8SR1 - chains A and B of the 9 polymer chains in the assembly; structure by electron microscopy, 2.18 A resolution.

# Chain A
Protein: Particulate methane monooxygenase alpha subunit
From: Methylococcus capsulatus str. Bath
UniProtKB: G1UBD1 (PMOB_METCA); residue numbers follow UniProt; this construct covers 33-414
Amino-acid sequence (382 residues; row label = number of the first residue in the row):
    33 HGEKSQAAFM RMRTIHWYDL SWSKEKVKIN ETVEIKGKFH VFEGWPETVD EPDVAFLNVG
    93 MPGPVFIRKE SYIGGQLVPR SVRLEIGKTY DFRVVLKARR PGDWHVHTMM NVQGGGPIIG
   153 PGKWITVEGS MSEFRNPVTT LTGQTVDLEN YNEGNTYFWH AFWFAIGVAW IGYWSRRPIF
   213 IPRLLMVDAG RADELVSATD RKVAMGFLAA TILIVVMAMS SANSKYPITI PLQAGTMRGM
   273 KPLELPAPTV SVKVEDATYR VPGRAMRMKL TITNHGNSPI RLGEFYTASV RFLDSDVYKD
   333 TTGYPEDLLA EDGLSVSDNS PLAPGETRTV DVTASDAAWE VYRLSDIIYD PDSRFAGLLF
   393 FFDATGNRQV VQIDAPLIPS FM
Metal / ion sites: Cu ion site 1: His33, His137, His139; Cu ion site 2: His48, His72, Gln404
Residues lining bound ligands: diundecyl phosphatidyl choline (PLC): Val248, Met251, Asn255, Thr261

# Chain B
Protein: Particulate methane monooxygenase beta subunit
From: Methylococcus capsulatus str. Bath
UniProtKB: Q607G3 (PMOA_METCA); residues 7-247 here = UniProt positions 7-247
Amino-acid sequence (241 residues; each row starts with the number of its first residue):
     7 AVRSHAEAVQ VSRTIDWMAL FVVFFVIVGS YHIHAMLTMG DWDFWSDWKD RRLWVTVTPI
    67 VLVTFPAAVQ SYLWERYRLP WGATVCVLGL LLGEWINRYF NFWGWTYFPI NFVFPASLVP
   127 GAIILDTVLM LSGSYLFTAI VGAMGWGLIF YPGNWPIIAP LHVPVEYNGM LMSIADIQGY
   187 NYVRTGTPEY IRMVEKGTLR TFGKDVAPVS AFFSAFMSIL IYFMWHFIGR WFSNERFLQS
   247 T
Residues lining bound ligands:
  - 1,2-didecanoyl-sn-glycero-3-phosphocholine (P1O), molecule 1: Leu137, Ser138, Gly139, Ser140, Phe143
  - 1,2-didecanoyl-sn-glycero-3-phosphocholine (P1O), molecule 2: Ser140, Leu142, Phe143, Ile146
  - 1,2-didecanoyl-sn-glycero-3-phosphocholine (P1O), molecule 3: Tyr141, Leu142, Phe229, His232, Phe233, Arg236
  - 1,2-didecanoyl-sn-glycero-3-phosphocholine (P1O), molecule 4: Trp237, Arg242, Phe243, Leu244, Gln245, Ser246, Thr247
  - diundecyl phosphatidyl choline (PLC), molecule 1: Thr44, Val67, Met199, Met223
  - diundecyl phosphatidyl choline (PLC), molecule 2: Arg57, Leu154, Tyr157, Pro158, Trp161, Lys210, Ala213, Pro214, Ala217, Phe218
  - diundecyl phosphatidyl choline (PLC), molecule 3: Leu59, Thr62, Val63, Ile66, Val67, Met199, Thr204, Phe219, Ile227
  - diundecyl phosphatidyl choline (PLC), molecule 4: Gly209, Lys210, Asp211, Pro214, Val215, Phe218
  - diundecyl phosphatidyl choline (PLC), molecule 5: Lys210, Pro214, Phe218

# How chain A and chain B interact
Pairs across the interface (181):
  Val86(A) with Tyr196(B), hydrophobic
  Phe88(A) with Pro194(B), hydrophobic; Glu195(B); Tyr196(B), hydrophobic
  Asn90(A) with Val189(B); Arg190(B), hydrogen bond (side chain-backbone); Thr191(B), hydrogen bond (side chain-backbone)
  Val91(A) with Val189(B); Thr191(B), hydrogen bond (backbone-side chain)
  Gly92(A) with Thr191(B)
  Met93(A) with Val189(B), hydrophobic; Thr191(B), hydrogen bond (backbone-side chain)
  Pro96(A) with Phe114(B), hydrophobic; Tyr188(B), hydrophobic
  Ile99(A) with Asn187(B); Tyr188(B), hydrophobic
  Arg100(A) with Gly185(B); Tyr186(B), hydrogen bond (side chain-backbone); Asn187(B), hydrogen bond (backbone-side chain); Val189(B)
  Lys101(A) with Tyr173(B), hydrogen bond (backbone-side chain); Asn174(B); Tyr186(B)
  Glu102(A) with Asn174(B); Tyr186(B)
  Ser103(A) with Tyr186(B), hydrogen bond
  Leu109(A) with Tyr173(B); Asn174(B); Tyr186(B)
  Pro111(A) with Met176(B); Met178(B), hydrophobic; Tyr186(B), hydrophobic; Glu195(B)
  Arg112(A) with Met176(B); Glu195(B)
  Ser113(A) with Glu195(B), hydrogen bond (backbone-side chain); Tyr196(B)
  Arg131(A) with Trp109(B); Tyr113(B), hydrogen bond (side chain-backbone); Pro115(B); Tyr188(B)
  Arg132(A) with Tyr113(B)
  Met141(A) with Thr191(B)
  Asn143(A) with Pro194(B); Tyr196(B)
  Val144(A) with Tyr196(B), hydrogen bond (backbone-side chain)
  Gln145(A) with Tyr196(B)
  Met163(A) with Tyr113(B), hydrophobic
  Asn168(A) with Asn187(B), hydrogen bond; Tyr188(B)
  Val170(A) with Val171(B), hydrophobic
  Thr171(A) with Val171(B)
  Thr172(A) with Val169(B); Pro170(B); Val171(B)
  Leu173(A) with Pro170(B), hydrogen bond (backbone-backbone); Glu172(B); Leu177(B), hydrophobic
  Thr174(A) with Val169(B)
  Leu180(A) with Asn117(B), hydrogen bond (backbone-side chain); Ile180(B), hydrophobic; Ile183(B), hydrophobic; Gln184(B); Tyr188(B)
  Glu181(A) with Pro115(B); Asn117(B); Tyr188(B), hydrogen bond
  Asn182(A) with Asn117(B)
  Tyr183(A) with Asn117(B), hydrogen bond (backbone-side chain); Pro166(B), hydrogen bond (side chain-backbone); Leu167(B), hydrophobic; Val169(B); Ile180(B), hydrophobic
  Asn184(A) with Ile163(B), hydrogen bond (side chain-backbone); Pro166(B); Leu167(B)
  Asn187(A) with Pro162(B), hydrogen bond (side chain-backbone); Ile163(B)
  Thr188(A) with Phe120(B); Ile163(B)
  Tyr189(A) with Trp101(B), hydrophobic; Tyr105(B); Ile116(B)
  Trp191(A) with Pro162(B); Ile163(B), hydrophobic
  His192(A) with Leu97(B); Trp101(B), hydrogen bond; Pro121(B), hydrogen bond (side chain-backbone); Ala122(B); Ser123(B)
  Trp195(A) with Ser123(B); Val125(B); Pro126(B)
  Phe196(A) with Leu94(B)
  Gly199(A) with Thr90(B); Leu94(B); Val125(B)
  Val200(A) with Leu94(B)
  Trp202(A) with Pro86(B), hydrogen bond (side chain-backbone); Trp87(B); Thr90(B); Asp132(B)
  Ile203(A) with Trp87(B), hydrophobic; Thr90(B); Val91(B), hydrophobic; Leu94(B), hydrophobic
  Trp206(A) with Pro86(B); Trp87(B); Met136(B), hydrophobic
  Ser207(A) with Arg19(B), hydrogen bond (backbone-side chain)
  Arg208(A) with Arg19(B), hydrogen bond (backbone-side chain)
  Arg209(A) with Arg19(B), hydrogen bond (backbone-side chain)
  Pro210(A) with Arg19(B); Asp22(B)
  Ile211(A) with Arg19(B); Asp22(B), hydrogen bond (backbone-side chain); Leu85(B)
  Phe212(A) with Asp22(B), hydrogen bond (backbone-side chain); Ala25(B), hydrophobic; Leu26(B); Tyr83(B)
  Ile213(A) with Ile21(B), hydrophobic; Asp22(B)
  Pro214(A) with Ser18(B)
  Arg215(A) with Tyr83(B), hydrogen bond (side chain-backbone); Arg84(B), hydrogen bond (side chain-backbone); Leu85(B)
  Leu216(A) with Arg82(B); Tyr83(B), hydrophobic
  Val219(A) with Glu81(B); Arg82(B); Tyr83(B), hydrophobic
  Asp220(A) with Arg82(B), salt bridge
  Val228(A) with Trp80(B), hydrophobic; Arg84(B); Met136(B), hydrophobic
  Arg233(A) with Met136(B); Leu137(B)
  Ala236(A) with Thr133(B); Met136(B), hydrophobic
  Met237(A) with Leu137(B), hydrophobic
  Leu240(A) with Ile130(B), hydrophobic; Thr133(B)
  Thr243(A) with Pro126(B); Ile129(B)
  Val247(A) with Pro126(B), hydrophobic; Ile155(B), hydrophobic; Pro158(B), hydrophobic; Gly159(B)
  Ala250(A) with Pro162(B), hydrophobic
  Met251(A) with Pro158(B), hydrophobic; Trp161(B)
  Ala254(A) with Trp161(B); Pro162(B), hydrophobic
  Asn255(A) with Trp161(B), hydrogen bond
  Tyr258(A) with Pro166(B), hydrophobic; Val169(B), hydrophobic
  Ile260(A) with Val169(B); Pro170(B)
  Thr261(A) with Trp161(B); Ala165(B); His168(B)
  Ile262(A) with His168(B), hydrogen bond (backbone-backbone); Pro170(B), hydrophobic; Leu177(B), hydrophobic; Met178(B); Ser179(B)
  Pro263(A) with Arg57(B)
  Leu264(A) with Asp53(B); Lys55(B); Asp56(B); Ser179(B); Ala181(B), hydrophobic; Asp182(B)
  Gln265(A) with Leu177(B); Asp182(B), hydrogen bond (backbone-side chain); Arg198(B), hydrogen bond (backbone-side chain)
  Ala266(A) with Arg198(B); Val200(B), hydrophobic; Lys202(B)
  Gly267(A) with Lys202(B)
Also at the interface, not in a pair above, chain A (90 interface residues in all): Ala87, Gly95, Phe98, Val110, Phe166, Val178, Glu185, Ile198, Asp232, Phe239, Ile244, Met269
Also at the interface, not in a pair above, chain B (88 interface residues in all): Trp23, Ser52, Trp54, Leu79, Leu98, Val134, Ser138, Glu201

# In short
90 residues of chain A and 88 residues of chain B are in contact; the contacts include 33 hydrogen bonds and 1
salt bridge. Polar pairs include Asp220(A)-Arg82(B), Asn90(A)-Arg190(B) and Asn90(A)-Thr191(B). One diundecyl
phosphatidyl choline molecule is bound between chain A and chain B.
Chain A is Particulate methane monooxygenase alpha subunit and chain B is Particulate methane monooxygenase
beta subunit, both from Methylococcus capsulatus str. Bath; the structure, particulate methane monooxygenase
crosslinked with 4,4,4-trifluorobutanol bound, was determined by electron microscopy (same publication as
8SR5, 8SQW, 8SR2, 8SR4 and 8OYI).
